Entry 3DTI (X-ray diffraction, 3.50 A resolution); this record covers chain A.

== Chain A ==
Molecule: IRRE protein
From: deinococcus deserti
UniProtKB: B5B9W8 (B5B9W8_9DEIO); residue numbers follow UniProt; this construct covers 1-281
Amino-acid sequence (301 residues; numbered -19 to 281; the number before each row is that of its first residue; numbers below 1 keep their minus sign (Met-19 is residue -19)):
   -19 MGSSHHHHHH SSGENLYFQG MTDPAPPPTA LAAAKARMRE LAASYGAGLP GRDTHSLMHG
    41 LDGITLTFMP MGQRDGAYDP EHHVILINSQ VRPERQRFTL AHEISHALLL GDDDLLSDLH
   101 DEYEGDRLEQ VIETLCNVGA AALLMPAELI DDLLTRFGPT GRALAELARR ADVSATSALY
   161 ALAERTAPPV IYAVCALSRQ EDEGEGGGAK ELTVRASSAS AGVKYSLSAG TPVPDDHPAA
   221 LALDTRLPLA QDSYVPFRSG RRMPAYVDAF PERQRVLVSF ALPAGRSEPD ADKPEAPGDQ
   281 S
Not modelled in the structure: -19 to 7, 179-191, 264-281
Differences from the reference sequence: expression tag (-19 to 0)
Bound ions: Zn2+: His82, His86, Glu113

== In short ==
His82, His86 and Glu113 coordinate Zn2+.
Chain A is IRRE protein (deinococcus deserti); the structure, Crystal structure of the IRRE protein, a central
regulator of DNA damage repair in deinococcaceae, was determined by X-ray diffraction, deposited together with
3DTK and 3DTE.
